Entry 4D0M (X-ray diffraction, 6.00 A resolution (low resolution: residue-level contacts below are approximate; hydrogen-bond / salt-bridge calls are withheld)); this record covers chains E and V of the 12 polymer chains in the assembly.

[Chain E (and V)]
Name: RAB11 family-interacting protein 3
From: Homo sapiens
Notes: fragment: rab-binding domain; chain V of this document is another copy of the same molecule, construct and numbering; everything in this record applies to it too
UniProtKB: O75154 (RFIP3_HUMAN); residue numbers follow UniProt; this construct covers 713-756
Sequence (48 residues; each row starts with the number of its first residue):
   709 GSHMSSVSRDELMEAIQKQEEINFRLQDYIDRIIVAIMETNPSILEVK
Disordered / not traced: 709-715 (chain V: 709-714, 747-756)
Sequence notes: expression tag (709-712)

[Interface between chain E and chain V]
Pairs across the interface (6):
  Arg-717(E) with Met-721(V); Ile-724(V); Gln-725(V); Glu-728(V)
  Ile-724(E) with Arg-717(V)
  Glu-728(E) with Arg-717(V)
Also at the interface, not in a pair above, chain E (6 interface residues in all): Met-721, Gln-725, Gln-727

[Overview]
The interface between chain E and chain V involves 6 residues on one side and 5 on the other.
Both chains are RAB11 family-interacting protein 3 (Homo sapiens). Entry 4D0M (Phosphatidylinositol 4-kinase
III beta in a complex with Rab11a-GTP- gamma-S and the Rab-binding domain of FIP3) was determined by X-ray
diffraction, deposited together with 4D0L.
